PDB entry 8RC3 | electron microscopy, 3.00 A resolution | chains C and I of the 11 polymer chains in the assembly

[Chain C]
Name: CRISPR type AFERR-associated protein Csf2
Source organism: Pseudomonas oleovorans
Reference sequence: A0A379PIR9 (A0A379PIR9_PSEOL); residues 1-347 here = UniProt positions 1-347
Amino-acid sequence (347 residues; numbered 1 to 347; the number before each row is that of its first residue):
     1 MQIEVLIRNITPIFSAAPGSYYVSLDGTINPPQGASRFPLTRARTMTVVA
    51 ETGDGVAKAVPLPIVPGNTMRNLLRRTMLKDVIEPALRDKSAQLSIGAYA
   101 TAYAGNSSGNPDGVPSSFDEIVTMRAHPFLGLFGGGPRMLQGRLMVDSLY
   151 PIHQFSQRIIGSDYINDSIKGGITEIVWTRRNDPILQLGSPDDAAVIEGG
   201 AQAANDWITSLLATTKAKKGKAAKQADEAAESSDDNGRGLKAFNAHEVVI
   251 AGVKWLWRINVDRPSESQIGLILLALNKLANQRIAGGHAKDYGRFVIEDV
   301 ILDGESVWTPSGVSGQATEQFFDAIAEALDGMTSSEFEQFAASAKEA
Unresolved in the structure: 223-236, 346-347

[Chain I]
Molecule: Target strand (TS) DNA
Sequence (61 nucleotides; row label = number of the first residue in the row; numbers below 1 keep their minus sign (DC-47 is residue -47)):
   -47 CGGTCGGGTCATACGTCGCGTCTCGAATCTGATGCGTAACTTGGATGCTT
     3 CGTGCGTGATG
Unresolved in the structure: -47 to -31, 10-13

[Interface between chain C and chain I]
Residue-residue contacts (25):
  Tyr22(C) with DG-17(I), hydrogen bond to the phosphate
  Arg37(C) with DT-18(I), phosphate contact
  Phe38(C) with DC-19(I), base contact; DT-18(I), sugar contact
  Pro39(C) with DT-18(I), phosphate contact
  Gly109(C) with DA-10(I), sugar contact
  Asn110(C) with DA-10(I), hydrogen bond to the phosphate; DA-9(I), phosphate contact
  Pro111(C) with DA-10(I), sugar contact; DA-9(I), sugar contact
  Gly113(C) with DA-9(I), phosphate contact; DC-8(I), sugar contact
  Met139(C) with DA-10(I), base contact
  Arg181(C) with DG-17(I), base contact
  Thr215(C) with DC-19(I), phosphate contact
  Lys218(C) with DC-19(I), salt bridge to the phosphate; DT-18(I), base contact
  Arg238(C) with DT-18(I), salt bridge to the phosphate; DG-17(I), sugar contact; DA-16(I), phosphate contact
  Ala242(C) with DT-18(I), phosphate contact
  Phe243(C) with DC-19(I), base contact; DT-18(I), hydrogen bond to the phosphate
  Asn244(C) with DT-18(I), phosphate contact; DG-17(I), base contact
Interface residues without a listed pair, chain C (18 interface residues in all): Ser36, Lys241

[In short]
The interface between chain C and chain I involves 18 residues on one side and 7 on the other, with 3 hydrogen
bonds and 2 salt bridges. Among the polar pairs are Tyr22(C)-DG-17(I), Asn110(C)-DA-10(I) and
Phe243(C)-DT-18(I).
Chain C is CRISPR type AFERR-associated protein Csf2 (Pseudomonas oleovorans) and chain I is Target strand
(TS) DNA; the structure, DNA bound type IV-A1 CRISPR effector complex from P. oleovorans, was determined by
electron microscopy, deposited together with 8RC2, 8RFJ, 8S35, 8S36 and 8S37.
